6WYO - chain A; structure by X-ray diffraction, 2.30 A resolution.

Chain A:
Name: Histone deacetylase 6
Source organism: Danio rerio
UniProtKB: F8W4B7 (F8W4B7_DANRE); residues 61-419 here = UniProt positions 61-419
Chain sequence (380 residues; each row starts with the number of its first residue):
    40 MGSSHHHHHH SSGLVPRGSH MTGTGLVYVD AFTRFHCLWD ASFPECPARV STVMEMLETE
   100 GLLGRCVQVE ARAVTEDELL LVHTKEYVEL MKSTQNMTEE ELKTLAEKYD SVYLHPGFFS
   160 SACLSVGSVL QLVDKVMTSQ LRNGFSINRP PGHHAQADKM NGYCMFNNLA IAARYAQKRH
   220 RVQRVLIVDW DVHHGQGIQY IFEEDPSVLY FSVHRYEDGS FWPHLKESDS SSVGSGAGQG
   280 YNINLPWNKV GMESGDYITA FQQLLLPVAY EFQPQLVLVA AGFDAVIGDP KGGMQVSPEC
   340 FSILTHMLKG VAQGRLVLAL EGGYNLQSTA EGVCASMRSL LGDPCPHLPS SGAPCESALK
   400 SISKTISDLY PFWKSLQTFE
Not modelled in the structure: 40-60, 69-70, 75-81, 84, 418-419
Construct notes: initiating methionine (40); expression tag (41-60); engineered mutation F82 (His in F8W4B7), Y202 (Phe in F8W4B7)
Bound ions: K+ site 1: D228, D230, H232, S251, V252; Zn2+: D230, H232, D323 (together with trichostatin a); K+ site 2: F241, D244, V247, Y280
Small-molecule neighbours: trichostatin a (TSN): F82, S150, H192, H193, G201, Y202, D230, H232, W261, D323, K330, G361, Y363
Reported in the primary citation:
  - binding site for trichostatin a: H192, H193, Y202, W261, K330, Y363
  - conformationally variable residues (order/disorder transition): F74 to A87, Y202
  - specificity-determining residues: S81 (proposed by the authors, not directly observed)

In short:
Chain A binds trichostatin a. D228, D230, H232, S251 and V252 form the K+ site 1. D230, H232 and D323 form the
Zn2+ site. The paper reports a binding site for trichostatin a at H192, H193 and Y202 among others; the
specificity determinant S81.
Chain A is Histone deacetylase 6 (Danio rerio); the structure, Crystal structure of Danio rerio histone
deacetylase 6 catalytic domain 1 (CD1) H82F F202Y double mutant ..., was determined by X-ray diffraction (same
publication as 6WYP and 6WYQ).
